PDB entry 6XNE | X-ray diffraction, 1.96 A resolution | chains B and C of the 3 polymer chains in the assembly

Chain B (and C):
Protein: GCN4-p1 Peptide with A16
Notes: chain C of this document is another copy of the same molecule, construct and numbering; everything in this record applies to it too
Reference sequence: P03069 (GCN4_YEAST); residues 1-30 here correspond to UniProt positions 249-278 (UniProt number = residue number + 248)
Sequence (30 residues; row label = number of the first residue in the row):
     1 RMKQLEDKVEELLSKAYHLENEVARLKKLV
Differences from the reference sequence: engineered mutation Ala16 (Asn264 in P03069)
Bound ions: Na+ near Lys28 (its only coordinating residue here)
UniProt features mapped onto this chain:
  - region: Leu5 to Leu26 (Leucine-zipper)

How chain B and chain C interact:
Contacting residue pairs (17):
  Arg1(B) with Met2(C); Lys3(C); Glu6(C), salt bridge
  Met2(B) with Met2(C)
  Leu5(B) with Met2(C), hydrophobic; Leu5(C), hydrophobic
  Lys8(B) with Leu13(C)
  Leu12(B) with Leu12(C), hydrophobic
  Lys15(B) with Ala16(C); Glu20(C)
  Leu19(B) with Val23(C), hydrophobic
  Glu22(B) with Val23(C); Lys27(C), salt bridge
  Leu26(B) with Val23(C); Leu26(C); Lys27(C)
  Leu29(B) with Val30(C), hydrophobic
Other interface residues (no listed pair), chain B (12 interface residues in all): Val9, Val23
Other interface residues (no listed pair), chain C (15 interface residues in all): Val9, Tyr17, Leu19

Overview:
The interface between chain B and chain C involves 12 residues on one side and 15 on the other; the contacts
include 2 salt bridges. Polar pairs include Arg1(B)-Glu6(C) and Glu22(B)-Lys27(C).
Chain B and chain C are both GCN4-p1 Peptide with A16; the structure, GCN4-p1 Peptide Trimer with
p-methylphenylalanine residue at position 16 (me-F16), was determined by X-ray diffraction.
